PDB entry 6CJC | X-ray diffraction, 2.58 A resolution | chain A

== Chain A ==
Protein: Uncharacterized protein DKFZp686C11235
Organism: Homo sapiens
Reference sequence: Q6MZV7 (Q6MZV7_HUMAN); residues 234-447 here correspond to UniProt positions 260-473 (UniProt number = residue number + 26)
Amino-acid sequence (214 residues; row label = number of the first residue in the row):
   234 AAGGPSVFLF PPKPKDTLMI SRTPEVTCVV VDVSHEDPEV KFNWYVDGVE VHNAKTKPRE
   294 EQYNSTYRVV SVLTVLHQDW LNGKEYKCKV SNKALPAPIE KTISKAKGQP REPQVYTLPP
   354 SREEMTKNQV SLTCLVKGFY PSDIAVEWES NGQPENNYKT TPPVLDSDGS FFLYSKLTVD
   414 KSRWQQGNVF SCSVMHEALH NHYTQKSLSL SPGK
Unresolved in the structure: 234-236, 444-447
Disulfides: Cys261-Cys321, Cys367-Cys425
Covalently attached groups: glycan linked to Asn297
Construct notes: engineered mutation Ala234 (Leu260 in Q6MZV7), Ala235 (Leu261 in Q6MZV7)
What the authors report for this chain:
  - conformationally variable residues (domain motion): Pro238
  - post-translational modification sites: Asn297
  - allosteric site: Phe241 to Met252, Val427 to Leu443 (proposed by the authors, not directly observed)
  - mutagenesis - L234A/L235A: decreased binding to FcgammaR (proposed by the authors, not directly observed)

== Overview ==
From the paper: L234A/L235A reduce binding to FcgammaR; an allosteric site at Phe241 and Val427.
Chain A is Uncharacterized protein DKFZp686C11235 (Homo sapiens); the structure, Crystal structure of a FC
fragment lala mutant (L234A, L235A) of human IGG1 (CRYSTAL form 3), was determined by X-ray diffraction,
deposited together with 6CJX and 6CHF.
